Entry 1XU9 (X-ray diffraction, 1.55 A resolution); this record covers chains A and B of the 4 polymer chains in the assembly.

== Chain A (and B) ==
Protein: Corticosteroid 11-beta-dehydrogenase, isozyme 1
Source organism: Homo sapiens
Notes: EC 1.1.1.146; chain B of this document is another copy of the same molecule, construct and numbering; everything in this record applies to it too
UniProt: P28845 (DHI1_HUMAN); numbering as in UniProt (aligned over 24-292)
Amino-acid sequence (286 residues; each row starts with the number of its first residue):
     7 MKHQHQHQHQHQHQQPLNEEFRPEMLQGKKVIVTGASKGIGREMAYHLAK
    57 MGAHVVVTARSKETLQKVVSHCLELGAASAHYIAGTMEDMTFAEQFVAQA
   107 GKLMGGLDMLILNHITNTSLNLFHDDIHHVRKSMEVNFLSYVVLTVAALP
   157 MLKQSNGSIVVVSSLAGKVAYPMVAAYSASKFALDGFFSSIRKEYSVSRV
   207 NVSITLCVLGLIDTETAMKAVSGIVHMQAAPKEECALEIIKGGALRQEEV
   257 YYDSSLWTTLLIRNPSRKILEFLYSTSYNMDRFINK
Disordered / not traced: 7-20, 290-292 (chain B: 7-19, 290-292)
Differences from the reference sequence: initiating methionine (7); cloning artifact (8-23); engineered mutation S272 (Cys in P28845)
Residues lining bound ligands:
  - CPS (3-[(3-cholamidopropyl)dimethylammonio]-1-propanesulfonate), molecule 1: I121, T124, L126, S170, L171, A172, Y177, V180, Y183, G216, L217, T222, A223, A226, V227, V231, Q234, D259, S260, S261, T264
  - CPS, molecule 2: Y280, S283, Y284
  - NADPH (NDP; NADPH dihydro-nicotinamide-adenine-dinucleotide phosphate): G41, A42, S43, K44, G45, I46, G47, A65, R66, S67, G91, T92, M93, E94, N119, H120, I121, T122, N123, V142, Y147, V168, S169, S170, Y183, K187, L215, G216, L217, I218, T220, T222, A223
UniProt features mapped onto this chain:
  - active site: Y183 (Proton acceptor)
  - binding site (NADP(+)): T92, M93, N119 to I121, Y183 to K187, I218 to T222
  - binding site (substrate): S170
  - glycosylation (N-linked (GlcNAc...) asparagine): N123, N162, N207
  - natural variant: V148 (V148E: In a breast cancer sample)
  - mutagenesis: E25 to E26 (Inverted topology. Reduced Vmax; No effect on topology. Reduced Vmax; Reduced Vmax), E25 (E25K/Q: No effect on activity), E26 (E26K: No effect on activity), K35 to K36 (Complete loss of activity)

== How chain A and chain B interact ==
Contacting residue pairs (117):
  M96(A) with R137(B)
  S125(A) with F289(B)
  L126(A) with R288(B); F289(B)
  N127(A) with F289(B)
  L128(A) with E200(B); S204(B)
  F129(A) with V148(B), hydrophobic; V152(B), hydrophobic; I197(B), hydrophobic; E200(B), hydrogen bond (backbone-side chain)
  D131(A) with V152(B)
  I133(A) with V149(B), hydrophobic
  V136(A) with F144(B), hydrophobic; L145(B), hydrophobic
  R137(A) with M96(B); E141(B), salt bridge; L145(B)
  M140(A) with M140(B), hydrophobic; F144(B), hydrophobic
  E141(A) with R137(B), salt bridge
  F144(A) with V136(B), hydrophobic; M140(B), hydrophobic; A185(B), hydrophobic
  L145(A) with V136(B), hydrophobic; R137(B)
  V148(A) with F129(B), hydrophobic
  V149(A) with I133(B), hydrophobic
  V152(A) with F129(B), hydrophobic; H130(B); D131(B)
  K174(A) with R273(B)
  V175(A) with R273(B); E277(B)
  A176(A) with S195(B); K199(B); R273(B); E277(B), hydrogen bond (backbone-side chain)
  Y177(A) with S196(B), hydrogen bond (backbone-side chain); Y280(B)
  P178(A) with S196(B); K199(B); E200(B); M286(B), hydrophobic
  M179(A) with S196(B); E200(B), hydrogen bond (backbone-side chain); V203(B), hydrophobic; M286(B), hydrophobic; F289(B)
  V180(A) with S196(B)
  A181(A) with F193(B); S196(B), hydrogen bond (backbone-side chain); I197(B), hydrophobic
  S184(A) with G192(B); S196(B)
  A185(A) with F144(B), hydrophobic; A189(B); F193(B), hydrophobic
  F188(A) with F188(B); D191(B); G192(B); R273(B)
  A189(A) with A185(B)
  D191(A) with F188(B)
  G192(A) with S184(B); F188(B)
  F193(A) with F129(B), hydrophobic; A181(B); A185(B), hydrophobic
  S195(A) with A176(B)
  S196(A) with Y177(B), hydrogen bond (side chain-backbone); P178(B); V180(B); A181(B), hydrogen bond (side chain-backbone); S184(B)
  I197(A) with F129(B), hydrophobic; A181(B), hydrophobic
  K199(A) with A176(B); P178(B)
  E200(A) with N127(B); L128(B); F129(B), hydrogen bond (side chain-backbone); P178(B); M179(B), hydrogen bond (side chain-backbone)
  S204(A) with L128(B)
  A226(A) with R288(B), hydrogen bond (backbone-side chain)
  V227(A) with R288(B)
  S228(A) with R288(B)
  V231(A) with Y284(B), hydrophobic
  L267(A) with L276(B)
  I268(A) with L276(B), hydrophobic
  N270(A) with N270(B)
  R273(A) with K174(B); V175(B); A176(B); F188(B)
  L276(A) with L267(B)
  E277(A) with V175(B); A176(B), hydrogen bond (side chain-backbone)
  Y280(A) with Y177(B); T264(B)
  S283(A) with I230(B); V231(B); M233(B)
  Y284(A) with Y177(B); P178(B); I230(B); V231(B), hydrophobic
  N285(A) with I230(B), hydrogen bond (backbone-backbone)
  M286(A) with P178(B), hydrophobic; M179(B), hydrophobic
  R288(A) with S228(B), hydrogen bond (side chain-backbone); G229(B); I230(B)
  F289(A) with L126(B); L128(B), hydrophobic; M179(B), hydrophobic
Interface residues without a listed pair, chain A (59 interface residues in all): A182, V203, K225, T264
Interface residues without a listed pair, chain B (58 interface residues in all): A182, H232, I268

== Summary ==
Chain A and chain B form an interface of 59 and 58 residues respectively, with 13 hydrogen bonds and 2 salt
bridges. Polar contacts include R137(A)-E141(B), F129(A)-E200(B) and A176(A)-E277(B). Ligands of chain A:
NADPH and compound CPS.
Both chains are Corticosteroid 11-beta-dehydrogenase, isozyme 1 (Homo sapiens). Entry 1XU9 (Crystal Structure
of the Interface Closed Conformation of 11b-hydroxysteroid dehydrogenase isozyme 1) was determined by X-ray
diffraction (same publication as 1XU7).
